Entry 7OW6 (X-ray diffraction, 2.64 A resolution); this record covers chains A and B of the 5 polymer chains in the assembly.

== Chain A ==
Protein: MHC class I antigen
From: Homo sapiens
UniProt: A0A583ZB34 (A0A583ZB34_HUMAN); residues 1-275 here correspond to UniProt positions 25-299 (UniProt number = residue number + 24)
Sequence (276 residues; numbered 1 to 276; the number before each row is that of its first residue):
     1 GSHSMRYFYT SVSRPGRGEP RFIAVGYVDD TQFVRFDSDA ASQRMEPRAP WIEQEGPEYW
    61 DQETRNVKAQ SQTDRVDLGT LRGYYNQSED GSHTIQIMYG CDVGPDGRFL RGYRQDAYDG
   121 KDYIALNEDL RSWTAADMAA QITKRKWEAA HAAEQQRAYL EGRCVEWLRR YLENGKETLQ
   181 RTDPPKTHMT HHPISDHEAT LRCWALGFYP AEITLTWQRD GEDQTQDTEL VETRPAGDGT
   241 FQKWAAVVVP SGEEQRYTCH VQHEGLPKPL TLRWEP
Disulfide bonds: C101-C164, C203-C259
Sequence notes: expression tag (276)
From the paper describing this entry:
  - contacts within the chain: R114-D116 (salt bridge)

== Chain B ==
Protein: Beta-2-microglobulin
From: Homo sapiens
UniProt: P61769 (B2MG_HUMAN); residues 1-99 here correspond to UniProt positions 21-119 (UniProt number = residue number + 20)
Sequence (100 residues; each row starts with the number of its first residue; numbering starts at 0):
     0 MIQRTPKIQV YSRHPAENGK SNFLNCYVSG FHPSDIEVDL LKNGERIEKV EHSDLSFSKD
    60 WSFYLLYYTE FTPTEKDEYA CRVNHVTLSQ PKIVKWDRDM
Disordered / not traced: 0
Disulfide bonds: C25-C80
Sequence notes: initiating methionine (0)
Swiss-Prot annotation at these positions:
  - modified residue: Q2 (Pyrrolidone carboxylic acid)
  - glycosylation: I1 (N-linked (Glc) (glycation) isoleucine), K19 (N-linked (Glc) (glycation) lysine), K41 (N-linked (Glc) (glycation) lysine), K48 (N-linked (Glc) (glycation) lysine), K58 (N-linked (Glc) (glycation) lysine), K91 (N-linked (Glc) (glycation) lysine), K94 (N-linked (Glc) (glycation) lysine)

== Chain A / chain B interface ==
Pairs across the interface (56; chain A residue first):
  F8(A) - S55(B)
  F8(A) - F56(B)  hydrophobic
  Y9(A) - F56(B)
  T10(A) - L54(B)
  T10(A) - F56(B)
  T10(A) - F62(B)
  V12(A) - S33(B)
  I23(A) - L54(B)  hydrophobic
  V25(A) - D53(B)
  V25(A) - L54(B)
  V25(A) - S55(B)
  Y27(A) - S55(B)
  Y27(A) - Y63(B)  hydrogen bond
  Q32(A) - D53(B)  hydrogen bond
  R35(A) - D53(B)  salt bridge
  R48(A) - D53(B)  salt bridge
  T94(A) - F62(B)
  Q96(A) - H31(B)  hydrogen bond
  Q96(A) - F56(B)
  Q96(A) - W60(B)  hydrogen bond (side chain-backbone)
  Q96(A) - F62(B)
  I97(A) - F56(B)
  Q115(A) - W60(B)
  D116(A) - W60(B)
  A117(A) - W60(B)
  D119(A) - H31(B)
  G120(A) - R3(B)  hydrogen bond (backbone-side chain)
  G120(A) - H31(B)
  D122(A) - W60(B)  hydrogen bond
  T190(A) - M99(B)  hydrogen bond (side chain-backbone)
  H192(A) - D98(B)  hydrogen bond (side chain-backbone)
  H192(A) - M99(B)  hydrogen bond (side chain-backbone)
  R202(A) - M99(B)  hydrogen bond (side chain-backbone)
  W204(A) - M99(B)  hydrogen bond (side chain-backbone)
  L206(A) - P14(B)  hydrophobic
  V231(A) - Q8(B)
  E232(A) - K6(B)  salt bridge
  E232(A) - Q8(B)  hydrogen bond (backbone-side chain)
  E232(A) - Y26(B)
  E232(A) - S28(B)  hydrogen bond
  T233(A) - Y26(B)
  R234(A) - Q8(B)  hydrogen bond
  R234(A) - Y10(B)
  R234(A) - Y26(B)
  P235(A) - Y10(B)  hydrogen bond (backbone-side chain)
  P235(A) - Y26(B)
  P235(A) - L65(B)  hydrophobic
  A236(A) - R12(B)  hydrogen bond (backbone-side chain)
  A236(A) - N24(B)  hydrogen bond (backbone-side chain)
  G237(A) - R12(B)  hydrogen bond (backbone-side chain)
  G237(A) - L65(B)
  D238(A) - R12(B)
  D238(A) - H13(B)  salt bridge
  Q242(A) - Y10(B)
  Q242(A) - S11(B)
  Q242(A) - R12(B)
Interface residues without a listed pair, chain A (36 interface residues in all): M98, K121, W244
Interface residues without a listed pair, chain B (26 interface residues in all): I1, P32, D34

== In short ==
36 residues of chain A and 26 residues of chain B are in contact; the contacts include 18 hydrogen bonds and 4
salt bridges. Polar contacts include R35(A)-D53(B), R48(A)-D53(B) and E232(A)-K6(B). The paper reports
contacts within the chain involving D116(A) and R114(A).
Chain A is MHC class I antigen and chain B is Beta-2-microglobulin, both from Homo sapiens; the structure,
Crystal structure of a TCR in complex with HLA-A*11:01 bound to KRAS G12D peptide (VVVGADGVGK), was determined
by X-ray diffraction (same publication as 7OW3, 7OW4, 7OW5 and 7PB2).
